Entry 2E24 (X-ray diffraction, 2.15 A resolution); this record covers chain A.

# Chain A
Molecule: Xanthan lyase
From: Bacillus sp
Notes: EC 4.2.2.12
Reference sequence: Q9AQS0 (Q9AQS0_BACGL); residues 26-777 here = UniProt positions 26-777
Chain sequence (752 residues; numbered 26 to 777; the number before each row is that of its first residue):
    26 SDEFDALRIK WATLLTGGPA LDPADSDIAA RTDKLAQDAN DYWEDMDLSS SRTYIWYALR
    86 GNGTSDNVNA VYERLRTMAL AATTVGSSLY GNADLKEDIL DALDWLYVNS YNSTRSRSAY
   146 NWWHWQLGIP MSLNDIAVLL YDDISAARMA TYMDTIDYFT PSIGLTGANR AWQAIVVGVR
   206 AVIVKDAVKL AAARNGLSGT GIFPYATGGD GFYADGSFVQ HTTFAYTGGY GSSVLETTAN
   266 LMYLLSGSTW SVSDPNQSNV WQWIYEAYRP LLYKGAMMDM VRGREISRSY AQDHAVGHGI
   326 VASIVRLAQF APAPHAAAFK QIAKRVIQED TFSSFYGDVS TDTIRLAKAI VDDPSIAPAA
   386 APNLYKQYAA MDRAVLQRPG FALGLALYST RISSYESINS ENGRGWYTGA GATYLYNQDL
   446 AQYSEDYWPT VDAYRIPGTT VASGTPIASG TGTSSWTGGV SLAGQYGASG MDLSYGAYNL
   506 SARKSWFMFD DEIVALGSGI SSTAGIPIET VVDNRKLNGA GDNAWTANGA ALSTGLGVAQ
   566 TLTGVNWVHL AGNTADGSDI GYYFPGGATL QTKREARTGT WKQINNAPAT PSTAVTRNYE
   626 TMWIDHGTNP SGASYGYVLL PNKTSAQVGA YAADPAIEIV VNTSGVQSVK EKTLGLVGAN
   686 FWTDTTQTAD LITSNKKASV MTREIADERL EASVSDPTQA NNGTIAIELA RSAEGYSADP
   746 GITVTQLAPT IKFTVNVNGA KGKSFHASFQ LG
Construct notes: engineered mutation Ala-612 (Arg in Q9AQS0)
Curated features (UniProtKB/Swiss-Prot):
  - active site: Tyr-255 (Proton donor/acceptor)
  - binding site (xanthan): Asn-146 to Trp-148, His-246, Tyr-255, Arg-309, Arg-313 to Tyr-315, Asn-424
  - binding site (Ca(2+)): Asp-515, Asp-516, Glu-517, Glu-676
  - mutagenesis: Asn-194 (N194A: Loss of activity by 60%), His-246 (H246A: Loss of activity by 60%), Tyr-255 (Y255F: Loss of activity by 50%), Arg-313 (R313A: Reduced catalytic activity), Tyr-315 (Y315F: Negligible change in catalytic activity)

# Overview
UniProt lists active-site residue Tyr-255, 10 xanthan-binding residues, 4 Ca2+-binding residues and 5
mutagenesis sites.
Chain A is Xanthan lyase (Bacillus sp); the structure, crystal structure of a mutant (R612A) of xanthan lyase,
was determined by X-ray diffraction, deposited together with 2E22.
